2UYF - chains A and B; structure by X-ray diffraction, 2.20 A resolution.

== Chain A (and B) ==
Molecule: Regulatory protein
Organism: Burkholderia cepacia
Notes: chain B of this document is another copy of the same molecule, construct and numbering; everything in this record applies to it too
Reference sequence: Q8VUD7 (Q8VUD7_BURCE); residue numbers follow UniProt; this construct covers 1-301
Sequence (307 residues; each row starts with the number of its first residue):
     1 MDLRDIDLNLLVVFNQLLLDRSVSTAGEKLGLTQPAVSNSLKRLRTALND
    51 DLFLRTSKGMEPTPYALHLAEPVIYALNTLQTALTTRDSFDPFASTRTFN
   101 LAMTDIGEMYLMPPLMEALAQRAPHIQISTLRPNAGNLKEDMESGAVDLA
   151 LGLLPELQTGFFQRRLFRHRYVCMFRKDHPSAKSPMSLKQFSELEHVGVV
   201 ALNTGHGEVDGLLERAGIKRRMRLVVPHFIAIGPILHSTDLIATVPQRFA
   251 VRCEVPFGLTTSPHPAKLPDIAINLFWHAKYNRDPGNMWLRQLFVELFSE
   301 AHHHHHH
Disordered / not traced: 1-88, 304-307 (chain B: 1-75, 302-307)
Differences from the reference sequence: engineered mutation Leu-111 (Phe in Q8VUD7)
Reported in the primary citation:
  - conformationally variable residues (side-chain flip): His-169, His-206
  - mutagenesis - F111L, H169V: decreased signaling
  - mutagenesis - F111L/H169V: increased signaling in response to DNT
  - mutagenesis - F111L/H169V: increased signaling in response to 4-nitrobenzoate
  - mutagenesis - F90A: abolished signaling in response to salicylate
  - mutagenesis - S95A, R97C: decreased signaling in response to salicylate
  - mutagenesis - T104R: abolished signaling

== How chain A and chain B interact ==
Pairs across the interface - 76 pairs, chain A then chain B:
  Asp-105(A) / Ile-230(B)
  Glu-108(A) / Val-226(B)
  Glu-108(A) / Pro-227(B)
  Glu-108(A) / His-228(B)
  Glu-108(A) / Ile-230(B)
  Glu-108(A) / Ala-231(B)
  Met-109(A) / Ile-230(B)  hydrophobic
  Met-109(A) / Ala-231(B)  hydrophobic
  Met-112(A) / Leu-224(B)  hydrophobic
  Met-112(A) / Ile-235(B)  hydrophobic
  Pro-113(A) / Pro-234(B)  hydrophobic
  Pro-113(A) / Ile-235(B)
  Pro-113(A) / Ser-238(B)
  Met-116(A) / Arg-223(B)
  Met-116(A) / Leu-224(B)  hydrophobic
  Met-116(A) / Thr-239(B)
  Glu-117(A) / Ser-238(B)
  Leu-119(A) / Arg-223(B)  hydrogen bond (backbone-side chain)
  Ala-120(A) / Arg-223(B)
  Ala-123(A) / Arg-223(B)  hydrogen bond (backbone-side chain)
  Pro-124(A) / Glu-195(B)
  Pro-124(A) / Arg-223(B)
  His-125(A) / Arg-223(B)
  Ile-126(A) / Arg-223(B)  hydrogen bond (backbone-side chain)
  Gln-127(A) / Met-222(B)  hydrogen bond (side chain-backbone)
  Gln-127(A) / Arg-223(B)
  Ile-128(A) / Arg-223(B)  hydrogen bond (backbone-backbone)
  Ile-128(A) / Leu-224(B)
  Ile-128(A) / Val-225(B)  hydrogen bond (backbone-backbone)
  Ser-129(A) / Val-225(B)
  Thr-130(A) / Val-225(B)  hydrogen bond (backbone-backbone)
  Thr-130(A) / Val-226(B)
  Thr-130(A) / Pro-227(B)
  Arg-132(A) / Pro-227(B)
  Glu-195(A) / Pro-124(B)
  Met-222(A) / Gln-127(B)  hydrogen bond (backbone-side chain)
  Arg-223(A) / Met-116(B)
  Arg-223(A) / Leu-119(B)  hydrogen bond (side chain-backbone)
  Arg-223(A) / Ala-120(B)
  Arg-223(A) / Ala-123(B)  hydrogen bond (side chain-backbone)
  Arg-223(A) / Pro-124(B)  hydrogen bond (side chain-backbone)
  Arg-223(A) / His-125(B)
  Arg-223(A) / Ile-126(B)  hydrogen bond (side chain-backbone)
  Arg-223(A) / Gln-127(B)
  Arg-223(A) / Ile-128(B)  hydrogen bond (backbone-backbone)
  Leu-224(A) / Met-112(B)  hydrophobic
  Leu-224(A) / Met-116(B)  hydrophobic
  Leu-224(A) / Ile-128(B)
  Val-225(A) / Ile-128(B)  hydrogen bond (backbone-backbone)
  Val-225(A) / Ser-129(B)
  Val-225(A) / Thr-130(B)  hydrogen bond (backbone-backbone)
  Val-226(A) / Glu-108(B)
  Val-226(A) / Thr-130(B)
  Pro-227(A) / Glu-108(B)
  Pro-227(A) / Thr-130(B)
  Pro-227(A) / Arg-132(B)
  Phe-229(A) / Ile-230(B)  hydrophobic
  Ile-230(A) / Asp-105(B)
  Ile-230(A) / Met-109(B)  hydrophobic
  Ile-230(A) / Phe-229(B)  hydrophobic
  Ile-230(A) / Ile-230(B)
  Ala-231(A) / Glu-108(B)
  Ala-231(A) / Met-109(B)  hydrophobic
  Pro-234(A) / Met-109(B)  hydrophobic
  Pro-234(A) / Pro-113(B)  hydrophobic
  Ile-235(A) / Met-112(B)  hydrophobic
  Ile-235(A) / Pro-113(B)
  Ser-238(A) / Pro-113(B)
  Ser-238(A) / Glu-117(B)
  Thr-239(A) / Met-116(B)
  Arg-252(A) / Phe-257(B)
  Pro-256(A) / Pro-256(B)
  Pro-256(A) / Phe-257(B)  hydrophobic
  Phe-257(A) / Arg-252(B)
  Phe-257(A) / Pro-256(B)  hydrophobic
  Phe-257(A) / Phe-257(B)  hydrophobic
Also at the interface, not in a pair above, chain A (39 interface residues in all): Leu-131, His-228, Leu-241, Phe-249
Also at the interface, not in a pair above, chain B (39 interface residues in all): Leu-131, Leu-241, Phe-249

== In short ==
Chain A and chain B each contribute 39 residues to their interface, with 15 hydrogen bonds. Among the polar
pairs are Leu-119(A)/Arg-223(B), Ala-123(A)/Arg-223(B) and Ile-126(A)/Arg-223(B). From the paper: F111L and
H169V of chain A reduce signaling; conformational variability at His-169(A) and His-206(A); 7 substitutions
were tested in all.
Chain A and chain B are both Regulatory protein (Burkholderia cepacia); the structure, Single mutant F111L
DntR from Burkholderia sp. strain DNT in complex with thiocyanate, was determined by X-ray diffraction (same
publication as 2UYE).
